Entry 3VVS (X-ray diffraction, 2.60 A resolution); this record covers chains A and B.

[Chain A]
Name: Putative uncharacterized protein
From: Pyrococcus furiosus
Reference sequence: Q8U2X0 (Q8U2X0_PYRFU); residues 1-461 here = UniProt positions 1-461
Amino-acid sequence (461 residues; each row starts with the number of its first residue):
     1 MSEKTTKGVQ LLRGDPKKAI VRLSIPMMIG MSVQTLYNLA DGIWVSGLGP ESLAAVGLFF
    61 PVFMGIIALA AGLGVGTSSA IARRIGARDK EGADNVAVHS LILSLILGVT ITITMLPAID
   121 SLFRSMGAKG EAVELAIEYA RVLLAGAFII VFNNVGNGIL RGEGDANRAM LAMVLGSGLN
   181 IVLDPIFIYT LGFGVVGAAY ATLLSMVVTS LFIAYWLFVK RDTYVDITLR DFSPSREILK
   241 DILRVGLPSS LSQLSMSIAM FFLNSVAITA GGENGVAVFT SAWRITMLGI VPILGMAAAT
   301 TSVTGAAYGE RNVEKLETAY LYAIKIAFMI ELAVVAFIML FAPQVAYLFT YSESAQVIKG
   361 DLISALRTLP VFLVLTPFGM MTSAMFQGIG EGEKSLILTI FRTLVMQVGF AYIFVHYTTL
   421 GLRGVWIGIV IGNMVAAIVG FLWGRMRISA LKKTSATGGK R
Disordered / not traced: 1-3, 351-357, 455-461

[Chain B]
Name: macrocyclic peptide
Amino-acid sequence (11 residues; row label = number of the first residue in the row; numbering starts at 0):
     0 XFVYSAVCLY V
Modified residues: ACE (acetyl group) at position 0; Phe1 (D-phenylalanine; DPN)
Covalently attached groups: covalent link ACE_0-Cys7

[How chain A and chain B interact]
Pairs across the interface - 32 pairs, chain A then chain B:
  Gln34(A) - Phe1(B)  hydrogen bond (side chain-backbone)
  Gln34(A) - Tyr3(B)
  Tyr37(A) - Phe1(B)
  Asn38(A) - ACE_0(B)
  Asn38(A) - Phe1(B)
  Asn38(A) - Leu8(B)
  Asn38(A) - Tyr9(B)
  Phe60(A) - Leu8(B)  hydrophobic
  Phe60(A) - Tyr9(B)  hydrophobic
  Phe63(A) - Phe1(B)
  Met64(A) - Ala5(B)
  Met64(A) - Leu8(B)  hydrophobic
  Ile67(A) - Val2(B)
  Ile67(A) - Ala5(B)  hydrophobic
  Ala71(A) - Tyr3(B)
  Ile150(A) - Val2(B)  hydrophobic
  Asn153(A) - Tyr3(B)
  Asn154(A) - Val2(B)
  Asn154(A) - Tyr3(B)
  Asn157(A) - Tyr3(B)
  Met173(A) - Tyr3(B)  hydrophobic
  Thr202(A) - Phe1(B)
  Met206(A) - Val2(B)  hydrophobic
  Thr209(A) - Tyr3(B)
  Gln253(A) - Ala5(B)
  Gln253(A) - Val6(B)
  Met256(A) - Val6(B)  hydrophobic
  Thr280(A) - Tyr9(B)
  Arg284(A) - Val10(B)
  Met287(A) - Val6(B)  hydrophobic
  Met287(A) - Cys7(B)
  Leu294(A) - Val6(B)
Interface residues without a listed pair, chain A (27 interface residues in all): Thr35, Ala68, Ala172, Ser177, Asn180
Interface residues without a listed pair, chain B (11 interface residues in all): Ser4

[Overview]
27 residues of chain A face 11 of chain B across their interface, with 1 hydrogen bond. Its one
hydrogen-bonded contact is Gln34(A)-Phe1(B).
Chain A is Putative uncharacterized protein (Pyrococcus furiosus) and chain B is macrocyclic peptide; the
structure, Crystal structure of MATE in complex with MaD3S, was determined by X-ray diffraction (same
publication as 3VVR and 3WBN).
